Entry 8CGH (electron microscopy, 2.68 A resolution); this record covers chains U and A of the 5 polymer chains in the assembly.

# Chain U (and A)
Name: TAR DNA-binding protein 43
From: Homo sapiens
Notes: chain A of this document is another copy of the same molecule, construct and numbering; everything in this record applies to it too
UniProt: Q13148 (TADBP_HUMAN); residues 1-414 here = UniProt positions 1-414
Sequence (414 residues; numbered 1 to 414; the number before each row is that of its first residue):
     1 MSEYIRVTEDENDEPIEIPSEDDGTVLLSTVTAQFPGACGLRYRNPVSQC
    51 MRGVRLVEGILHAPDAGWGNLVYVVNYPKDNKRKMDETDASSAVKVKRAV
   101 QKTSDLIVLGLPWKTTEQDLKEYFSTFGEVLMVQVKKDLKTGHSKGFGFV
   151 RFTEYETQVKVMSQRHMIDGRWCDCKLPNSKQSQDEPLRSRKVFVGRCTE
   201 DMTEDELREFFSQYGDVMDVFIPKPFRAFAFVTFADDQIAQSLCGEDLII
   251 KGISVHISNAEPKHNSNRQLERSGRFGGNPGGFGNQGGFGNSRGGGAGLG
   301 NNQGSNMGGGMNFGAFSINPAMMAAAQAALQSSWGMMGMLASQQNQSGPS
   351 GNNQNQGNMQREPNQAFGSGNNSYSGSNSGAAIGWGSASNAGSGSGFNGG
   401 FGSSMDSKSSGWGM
Disordered / not traced: 1-280, 361-414
Curated features (UniProtKB/Swiss-Prot):
  - motif: Lys82 to Arg98 (Nuclear localization signal), Ile239 to Ile250 (Nuclear export signal)
  - modified residue: Ser183 (Phosphoserine), Ser292 (Phosphoserine), Arg293 (Omega-N-methylarginine)
  - cross-link (Glycyl lysine isopeptide (Lys-Gly)): Lys79 (interchain with G-Cter in SUMO2), Lys84 (interchain with G-Cter in SUMO2), Lys95 (interchain with G-Cter in SUMO2), Lys102 (interchain with G-Cter in SUMO2), Lys181 (interchain with G-Cter in SUMO2), Lys263 (interchain with G-Cter in SUMO2)
What the authors report for this chain:
  - post-translational modification sites: Arg293
  - conformationally variable residues (loop rearrangement, side-chain flip): Gly335 to Gln343

# How chain U and chain A interact
Contacting residue pairs - 5 pairs, chain U then chain A:
  Asn352(U) - Gln327(A)
  Asn353(U) - Gln327(A)  hydrogen bond (backbone-side chain)
  Gln354(U) - Ala325(A)
  Gln356(U) - Ala325(A)
  Met359(U) - Met323(A)  hydrophobic
Other interface residues (no listed pair), chain U (10 interface residues in all): Phe289, Phe313, Phe316, Gly357, Asn358
Other interface residues (no listed pair), chain A (10 interface residues in all): Gly296, Ala297, Leu299, Gly300, Ala321, Ala324, Ala326

# Summary
The chain U/chain A interface involves 10 residues from each chain, with 1 hydrogen bond. Its one
hydrogen-bonded contact is Asn353(U)-Gln327(A). The paper reports a modification site at Arg293(U);
conformational variability at Gly335(U).
Chain U and chain A are both TAR DNA-binding protein 43 (Homo sapiens); the structure, Structure of TDP-43
amyloid filament from type A FTLD-TDP (variant 3), was determined by electron microscopy, deposited together
with 8CG3 and 8CGG.
